7TMO - chains K and L of the 15 polymer chains in the assembly; structure by electron microscopy, 3.30 A resolution.

# Chain K
Protein: V-type proton ATPase subunit E
Organism: Saccharomyces cerevisiae
Reference sequence: A0A6A5Q7Y8 (A0A6A5Q7Y8_YEASX); residue numbers follow UniProt; this construct covers 1-233
Amino-acid sequence (233 residues; row label = number of the first residue in the row):
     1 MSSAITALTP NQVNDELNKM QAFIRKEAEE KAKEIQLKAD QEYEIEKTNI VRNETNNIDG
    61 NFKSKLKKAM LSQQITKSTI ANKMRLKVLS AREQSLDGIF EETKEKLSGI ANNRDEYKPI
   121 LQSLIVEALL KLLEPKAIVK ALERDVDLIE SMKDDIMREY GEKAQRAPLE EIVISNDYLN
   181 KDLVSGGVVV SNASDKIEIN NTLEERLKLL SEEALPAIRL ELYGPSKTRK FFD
Not modelled in the structure: 1-26, 233

# Chain L
Protein: V-type proton ATPase subunit G
Organism: Saccharomyces cerevisiae
Reference sequence: A0A6L0ZI53 (A0A6L0ZI53_YEASX); residues 1-114 here = UniProt positions 1-114
Amino-acid sequence (114 residues; each row starts with the number of its first residue):
     1 MSQKNGIATL LQAEKEAHEI VSKARKYRQD KLKQAKTDAA KEIDSYKIQK DKELKEFEQK
    61 NAGGVGELEK KAEAGVQGEL AEIKKIAEKK KDDVVKILIE TVIKPSAEVH INAL
Not modelled in the structure: 1-24, 113-114

# Interface between chain K and chain L
Residue-residue contacts (51):
  Gln36(K) with Arg25(L); Arg28(L)
  Leu37(K) with Arg28(L)
  Asp40(K) with Arg28(L); Leu32(L)
  Tyr43(K) with Leu32(L); Lys36(L)
  Lys47(K) with Ala35(L); Lys36(L); Ala39(L); Ala40(L)
  Val51(K) with Ile43(L), hydrophobic
  Ile58(K) with Lys47(L); Asp51(L)
  Lys87(K) with Leu80(L)
  Val88(K) with Val76(L), hydrophobic; Ile83(L), hydrophobic
  Ala91(K) with Leu80(L), hydrophobic
  Arg92(K) with Ile83(L)
  Ser95(K) with Ile83(L)
  Gly98(K) with Lys91(L)
  Ile99(K) with Lys91(L); Val94(L), hydrophobic; Val95(L)
  Phe100(K) with Leu98(L), hydrophobic
  Thr103(K) with Val95(L); Ile99(L)
  Lys106(K) with Val95(L)
  Leu107(K) with Ile99(L), hydrophobic; Val102(L), hydrophobic; Ile103(L), hydrophobic
  Ile110(K) with Ile99(L), hydrophobic; Ile103(L), hydrophobic
  Ile120(K) with Ile103(L), hydrophobic
  Ser123(K) with Pro105(L)
  Leu124(K) with Pro105(L), hydrophobic
  Leu130(K) with Ala107(L), hydrophobic; Val109(L), hydrophobic
  Lys163(K) with Ala107(L); Val109(L)
  Leu203(K) with Val102(L), hydrophobic
  Arg206(K) with Thr101(L); Val102(L), hydrogen bond (side chain-backbone); Pro105(L)
  Leu210(K) with Leu98(L), hydrophobic; Thr101(L); Val102(L), hydrophobic
  Glu221(K) with Lys90(L)
  Leu222(K) with Lys90(L); Val94(L), hydrophobic
  Tyr223(K) with Ile83(L)
Other interface residues (no listed pair), chain K (47 interface residues in all): Ala32, Lys33, Ala39, Glu44, Ile50, Glu54, Thr55, Phe62, Gln73, Thr76, Met84, Glu102, Val126, Glu127, Leu133, Leu207, Ile218
Other interface residues (no listed pair), chain L (36 interface residues in all): Gln29, Asp44, Leu54, Val65, Gly66, Ala72, Glu79, Ile86, Ala87, Lys104, Ser106

# Overview
Chain K and chain L form an interface of 47 and 36 residues respectively; the contacts include 1 hydrogen
bond. Its one hydrogen-bonded contact is Arg206(K)-Val102(L).
Chain K is V-type proton ATPase subunit E and chain L is V-type proton ATPase subunit G, both from
Saccharomyces cerevisiae; the structure, V1 complex lacking subunit C from Saccharomyces cerevisiae, State 1,
was determined by electron microscopy, deposited together with 7TMM, 7TMP, 7TMQ, 7TMR, 7TMS and 7TMT.
